Entry 8WT8 (electron microscopy, 2.90 A resolution); this record covers chains B and H of the 10 polymer chains in the assembly.

Chain B:
Protein: IS621 transposase
From: Escherichia coli
Reference sequence: A0A0E0Y1P1 (A0A0E0Y1P1_ECO1C); residue numbers follow UniProt; this construct covers 1-326
Sequence (328 residues; row label = number of the first residue in the row; numbers below 1 keep their minus sign (Gly-1 is residue -1)):
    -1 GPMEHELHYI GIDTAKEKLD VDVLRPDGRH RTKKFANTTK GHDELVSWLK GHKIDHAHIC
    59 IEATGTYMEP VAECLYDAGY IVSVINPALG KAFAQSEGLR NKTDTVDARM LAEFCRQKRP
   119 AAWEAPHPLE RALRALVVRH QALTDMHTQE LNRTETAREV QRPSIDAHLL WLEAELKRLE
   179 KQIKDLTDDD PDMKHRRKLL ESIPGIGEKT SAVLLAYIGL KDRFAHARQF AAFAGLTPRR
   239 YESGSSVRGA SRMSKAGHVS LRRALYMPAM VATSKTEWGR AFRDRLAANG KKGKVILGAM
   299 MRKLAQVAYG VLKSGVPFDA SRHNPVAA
Not modelled in the structure: -1 to 3, 322-326
Construct notes: expression tag (-1 to 0)
From the paper describing this entry:
  - mutagenesis - D11A/E60A/D102A/D105A, S241A: abolished catalytic activity

Chain H:
Molecule: target DNA
Sequence (38 nucleotides; each row starts with the number of its first residue):
     1 CGAGCTCATC TGTAGGCCCG ATGGTGGTAT TACCCGGC
Not modelled in the structure: 1-2, 30-38

Chain B / chain H interface:
Pairs across the interface (32; chain B residue first):
  Ala13(B) - DC19(H)  phosphate contact
  Lys14(B) - DC18(H)  phosphate contact
  Lys14(B) - DC19(H)  hydrogen bond to the phosphate
  Lys14(B) - DG20(H)  salt bridge to the phosphate
  Ala61(B) - DG16(H)  hydrogen bond to the base
  Thr62(B) - DC17(H)  sugar contact
  Thr62(B) - DC18(H)  sugar contact
  Tyr65(B) - DC19(H)  sugar contact
  Asn84(B) - DG15(H)  hydrogen bond to the base
  Pro85(B) - DG16(H)  sugar contact
  Pro85(B) - DC17(H)  sugar contact
  Ala86(B) - DG16(H)  sugar contact
  Lys89(B) - DG16(H)  phosphate contact
  Lys89(B) - DC17(H)  salt bridge to the phosphate
  Arg250(B) - DT13(H)  base contact
  Ser252(B) - DA14(H)  sugar contact
  Lys253(B) - DA14(H)  salt bridge to the phosphate
  Ala254(B) - DA14(H)  base contact
  Gly255(B) - DA14(H)  base contact
  Val257(B) - DA14(H)  base contact
  Arg260(B) - DA14(H)  base contact
  Tyr264(B) - DT9(H)  hydrogen bond to the base
  Met265(B) - DA8(H)  base contact
  Met268(B) - DA8(H)  base contact
  Met268(B) - DT9(H)  base contact
  Val269(B) - DA8(H)  base contact
  Ser272(B) - DA8(H)  sugar contact
  Gly291(B) - DT9(H)  phosphate contact
  Gly291(B) - DC10(H)  hydrogen bond to the phosphate
  Lys292(B) - DT9(H)  phosphate contact
  Lys292(B) - DC10(H)  sugar contact
  Leu295(B) - DT9(H)  sugar contact
Interface residues without a listed pair, chain B (28 interface residues in all): Thr12, Glu60, Asp102, Lys290
Interface residues without a listed pair, chain H (12 interface residues in all): DG12

Overview:
28 residues of chain B face 12 of chain H across their interface, with 5 hydrogen bonds and 3 salt bridges.
Among the polar pairs are Ala61(B)-DG16(H), Asn84(B)-DG15(H) and Tyr264(B)-DT9(H). From the paper:
D11A/E60A/D102A/D105A and S241A of chain B abolish catalytic activity.
Chain B is IS621 transposase (Escherichia coli) and chain H is target DNA; the structure, Cryo-EM structure of
the IS621 recombinase in complex with bridge RNA, donor DNA, and target DNA ..., was determined by electron
microscopy together with 8WT6, 8WT7 and 8WT9 from the same study.
